Entry 6S8B (electron microscopy, 2.41 A resolution); this record covers chains G and V of the 35 polymer chains in the assembly.

Chain G:
Name: CRISPR-associated RAMP protein, Cmr4 family
Organism: Sulfolobus islandicus (strain REY15A)
UniProtKB: F0NDX6 (F0NDX6_SULIR); numbering as in UniProt (aligned over 1-286)
Sequence (286 residues; each row starts with the number of its first residue):
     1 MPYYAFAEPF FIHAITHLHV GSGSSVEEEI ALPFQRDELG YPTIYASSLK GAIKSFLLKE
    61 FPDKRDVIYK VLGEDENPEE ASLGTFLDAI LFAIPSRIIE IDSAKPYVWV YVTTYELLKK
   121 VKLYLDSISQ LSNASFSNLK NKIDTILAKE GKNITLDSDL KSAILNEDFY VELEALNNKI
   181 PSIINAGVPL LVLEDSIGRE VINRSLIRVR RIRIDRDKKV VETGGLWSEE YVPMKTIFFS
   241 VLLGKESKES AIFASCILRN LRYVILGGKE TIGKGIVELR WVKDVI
Unresolved in the structure: 1
Sequence notes: conflict Ala31 (Asp in F0NDX6)

Chain V:
Molecule: crRNA
Organism: Sulfolobus islandicus REY15A
Sequence (51 nucleotides; row label = number of the first residue in the row):
     1 AUUGAAAGUU CAAAGCUUAG AUACCCUGGA GGGAAACCAG ACUUAACACC A
Unresolved in the structure: 50-51

Chain G / chain V interface:
Pairs across the interface (54; chain G residue first):
  Val20(G) - U10(V)  phosphate contact
  Gly21(G) - U9(V)  sugar contact
  Gly21(G) - U10(V)  hydrogen bond to the phosphate
  Ser22(G) - U9(V)  base contact
  Gly23(G) - U9(V)  base contact
  Ser47(G) - G8(V)  sugar contact
  Ser47(G) - U9(V)  hydrogen bond to the phosphate
  Ser48(G) - G8(V)  phosphate contact
  Ser48(G) - U9(V)  hydrogen bond to the phosphate
  Lys50(G) - A6(V)  salt bridge to the phosphate
  Lys50(G) - A7(V)  salt bridge to the phosphate
  Gly51(G) - G8(V)  sugar contact
  Ala52(G) - G8(V)  base contact
  Lys54(G) - A6(V)  phosphate contact
  Lys54(G) - A7(V)  salt bridge to the phosphate
  Ser55(G) - G8(V)  hydrogen bond to the base
  Lys59(G) - G8(V)  hydrogen bond to the base
  Leu72(G) - A7(V)  phosphate contact
  Gly73(G) - A6(V)  phosphate contact
  Gly73(G) - A7(V)  phosphate contact
  Glu74(G) - A6(V)  hydrogen bond to the sugar
  Asp75(G) - A6(V)  sugar contact
  Asp75(G) - A7(V)  sugar contact
  Pro78(G) - A6(V)  sugar contact
  Glu80(G) - A5(V)  sugar contact
  Ala81(G) - A5(V)  phosphate contact
  Ser82(G) - A6(V)  hydrogen bond to the phosphate
  Arg210(G) - G15(V)  hydrogen bond to the base
  Arg211(G) - A13(V)  hydrogen bond to the sugar
  Arg211(G) - G15(V)  salt bridge to the phosphate
  Ile212(G) - A13(V)  hydrogen bond to the sugar
  Ile212(G) - A14(V)  phosphate contact
  Ile212(G) - G15(V)  hydrogen bond to the phosphate
  Ile212(G) - C16(V)  sugar contact
  Arg213(G) - A13(V)  hydrogen bond to the base
  Arg213(G) - A14(V)  phosphate contact
  Ile214(G) - A14(V)  hydrogen bond to the phosphate
  Ile214(G) - C16(V)  sugar contact
  Arg216(G) - A14(V)  salt bridge to the phosphate
  Lys219(G) - A14(V)  base contact
  Lys219(G) - C16(V)  hydrogen bond to the sugar
  Lys219(G) - U17(V)  salt bridge to the phosphate
  Leu226(G) - G15(V)  base contact
  Trp227(G) - A13(V)  base contact
  Ile265(G) - G8(V)  base contact
  Leu266(G) - G8(V)  base contact
  Gly267(G) - G8(V)  hydrogen bond to the base
  Gly267(G) - U10(V)  phosphate contact
  Gly268(G) - U10(V)  hydrogen bond to the phosphate
  Gly268(G) - C11(V)  phosphate contact
  Lys269(G) - C11(V)  hydrogen bond to the phosphate
  Glu270(G) - C11(V)  hydrogen bond to the phosphate
  Thr271(G) - A12(V)  phosphate contact
  Thr271(G) - A13(V)  phosphate contact
Interface residues without a listed pair, chain G (40 interface residues in all): His19, Leu32, Gln35, Val221

Overview:
40 residues of chain G face 13 of chain V across their interface, with 18 hydrogen bonds and 6 salt bridges.
Among the polar pairs are Ser55(G)-G8(V), Lys59(G)-G8(V) and Arg210(G)-G15(V).
Chain G is CRISPR-associated RAMP protein, Cmr4 family (Sulfolobus islandicus (strain REY15A)) and chain V is
crRNA (Sulfolobus islandicus REY15A); the structure, Cryo-EM structure of the Type III-B Cmr-beta bound to
cognate target RNA and AMPPnP, state 1, was determined by electron microscopy together with 6S6B, 6S8E, 6S91,
6SH8, 6SHB and 6SIC from the same study.
